PDB entry 8IQG | electron microscopy, 3.50 A resolution | chains A and E of the 5 polymer chains in the assembly

== Chain A ==
Name: Chromatin assembly factor 1 subunit A
Source organism: Homo sapiens
Reference sequence: Q13111 (CAF1A_HUMAN); numbering as in UniProt (aligned over 1-956)
Chain sequence (956 residues; numbered 1 to 956; the number before each row is that of its first residue):
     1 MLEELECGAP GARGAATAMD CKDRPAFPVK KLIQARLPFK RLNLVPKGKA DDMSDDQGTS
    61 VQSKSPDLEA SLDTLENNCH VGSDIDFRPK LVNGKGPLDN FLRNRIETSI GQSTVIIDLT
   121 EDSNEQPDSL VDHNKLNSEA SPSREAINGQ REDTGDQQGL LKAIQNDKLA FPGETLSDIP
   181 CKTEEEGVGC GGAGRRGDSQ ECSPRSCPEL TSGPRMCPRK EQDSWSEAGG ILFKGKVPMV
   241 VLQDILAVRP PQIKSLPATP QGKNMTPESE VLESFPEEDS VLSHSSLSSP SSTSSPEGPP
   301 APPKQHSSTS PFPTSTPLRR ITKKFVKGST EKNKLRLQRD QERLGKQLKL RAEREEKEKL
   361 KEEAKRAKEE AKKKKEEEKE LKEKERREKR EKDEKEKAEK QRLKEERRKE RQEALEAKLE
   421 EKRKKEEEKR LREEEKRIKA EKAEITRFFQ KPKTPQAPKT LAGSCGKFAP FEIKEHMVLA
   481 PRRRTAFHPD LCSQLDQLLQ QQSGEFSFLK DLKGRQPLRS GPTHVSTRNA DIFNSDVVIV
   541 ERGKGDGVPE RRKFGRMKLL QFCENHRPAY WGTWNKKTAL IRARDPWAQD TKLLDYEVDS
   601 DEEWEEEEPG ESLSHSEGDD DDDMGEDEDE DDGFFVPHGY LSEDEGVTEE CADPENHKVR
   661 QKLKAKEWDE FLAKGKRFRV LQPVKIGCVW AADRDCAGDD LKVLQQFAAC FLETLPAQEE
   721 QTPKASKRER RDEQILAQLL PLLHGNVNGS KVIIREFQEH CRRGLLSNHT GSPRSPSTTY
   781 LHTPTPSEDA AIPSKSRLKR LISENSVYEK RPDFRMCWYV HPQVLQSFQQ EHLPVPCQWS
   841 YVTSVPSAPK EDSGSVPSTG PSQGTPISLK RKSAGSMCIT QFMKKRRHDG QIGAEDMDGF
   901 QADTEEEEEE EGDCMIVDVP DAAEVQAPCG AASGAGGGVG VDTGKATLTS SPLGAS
Unresolved in the structure: 1-476, 524-547, 714-956
Construct notes: variant Ser950 (Ala in Q13111)
Swiss-Prot annotation at these positions:
  - region: Ser642 to Phe678 (Necessary for homodimerization and competence for chromatin assembly)
  - motif: Phe233 to Leu246 (PxVxL motif)
  - modified residue: Ser65 (Phosphoserine), Ser123 (Phosphoserine), Ser138 (Phosphoserine), Ser141 (Phosphoserine), Ser143 (Phosphoserine), Ser206 (Phosphoserine), Ser224 (Phosphoserine), Ser310 (Phosphoserine), Thr722 (Phosphothreonine), Ser772 (Phosphoserine), Ser775 (Phosphoserine), Ser803 (Phosphoserine), Thr865 (Phosphothreonine), Ser868 (Phosphoserine), Ser873 (Phosphoserine), Ser951 (Phosphoserine)
  - cross-link: Lys182 (Glycyl lysine isopeptide (Lys-Gly) (interchain with G-Cter in SUMO1))
  - mutagenesis: Val240 (V240E: Abolishes interaction with CBX5; when associated with E-242), Leu242 (L242E: Abolishes interaction with CBX5; when associated with E-240)

== Chain E ==
Name: Histone H4
Source organism: Homo sapiens
Reference sequence: P62805 (H4_HUMAN); residues 0-102 here correspond to UniProt positions 1-103 (UniProt number = residue number + 1)
Chain sequence (103 residues; numbered 0 to 102; the number before each row is that of its first residue; numbering starts at 0):
     0 MSGRGKGGKG LGKGGAKRHR KVLRDNIQGI TKPAIRRLAR RGGVKRISGL IYEETRGVLK
    60 VFLENVIRDA VTYTEHAKRK TVTAMDVVYA LKRQGRTLYG FGG
Unresolved in the structure: 0-22, 102
Swiss-Prot annotation at these positions:
  - DNA-binding region: Lys16 to Lys20
  - modified residue: Ser1 (N-acetylserine), Arg3 (Asymmetric dimethylarginine), Lys5 (N6-(2-hydroxyisobutyryl)lysine), Lys8 (N6-(2-hydroxyisobutyryl)lysine), Lys12 (N6-(2-hydroxyisobutyryl)lysine), Lys16 (N6-(2-hydroxyisobutyryl)lysine), Lys20 (N6,N6,N6-trimethyllysine), Lys31 (N6-(2-hydroxyisobutyryl)lysine), Lys44 (N6-(2-hydroxyisobutyryl)lysine), Ser47 (Phosphoserine), Tyr51 (Phosphotyrosine), Lys59 (N6-(2-hydroxyisobutyryl)lysine), Lys77 (N6-(2-hydroxyisobutyryl)lysine), Lys79 (N6-(2-hydroxyisobutyryl)lysine), Thr80 (Phosphothreonine), Tyr88 (Phosphotyrosine), Lys91 (N6-(2-hydroxyisobutyryl)lysine)
  - cross-link (Glycyl lysine isopeptide (Lys-Gly)): Lys12 (interchain with G-Cter in SUMO2), Lys20 (interchain with G-Cter in SUMO2), Lys31 (interchain with G-Cter in SUMO2), Lys59 (interchain with G-Cter in SUMO2), Lys79 (interchain with G-Cter in SUMO2), Lys91 (interchain with G-Cter in SUMO2)

== Chain A / chain E interface ==
Residue-residue contacts - 18 pairs, chain A then chain E:
  Glu608(A) - Arg45(E)  salt bridge
  Pro609(A) - Gly48(E)
  Gly610(A) - Arg45(E)  hydrogen bond (backbone-side chain)
  Gly610(A) - Ile46(E)
  Glu611(A) - Ile46(E)
  Ser612(A) - Arg45(E)
  Leu613(A) - Arg35(E)
  Leu613(A) - Arg39(E)  hydrogen bond (backbone-side chain)
  Leu613(A) - Lys44(E)
  Leu613(A) - Ile46(E)  hydrophobic
  Ser614(A) - Lys44(E)
  Glu617(A) - Arg39(E)  hydrogen bond (backbone-side chain)
  Gly618(A) - Arg35(E)
  Asp619(A) - Arg39(E)  salt bridge
  Gly639(A) - Thr80(E)
  Ser642(A) - Lys79(E)  hydrogen bond (backbone-side chain)
  Glu643(A) - Lys79(E)
  Glu643(A) - Thr80(E)
Other interface residues (no listed pair), chain A (16 interface residues in all): His615, Asp621, Gly646
Other interface residues (no listed pair), chain E (13 interface residues in all): Pro32, Arg36, Val43, Ser47, Tyr51

== Overview ==
16 residues of chain A face 13 of chain E across their interface, with 4 hydrogen bonds and 2 salt bridges.
Polar contacts include Glu608(A)-Arg45(E), Asp619(A)-Arg39(E) and Gly610(A)-Arg45(E). Curated annotation
(UniProt) lists 2 mutagenesis sites on chain A; a DNA-binding region on chain E.
Here chain A is Chromatin assembly factor 1 subunit A and chain E is Histone H4, both from Homo sapiens. Entry
8IQG (Cryo-EM structure of the monomeric human CAF1-H3-H4 complex) was determined by electron microscopy (same
publication as 7Y5K, 7Y5L, 7Y5O, 7Y5U, 7Y5V, 7Y5W and 4 further entries).
